Entry 7VHC (X-ray diffraction, 1.80 A resolution); this record covers chains A and C of the 7 polymer chains in the assembly.

Chain A:
Protein: rRNA N-glycosylase
Source organism: Escherichia coli
Notes: EC 3.2.2.22
Reference sequence: Q8XBV2 (Q8XBV2_ECOLX); residues 1-297 here correspond to UniProt positions 23-319 (UniProt number = residue number + 22)
Chain sequence (297 residues; each row starts with the number of its first residue):
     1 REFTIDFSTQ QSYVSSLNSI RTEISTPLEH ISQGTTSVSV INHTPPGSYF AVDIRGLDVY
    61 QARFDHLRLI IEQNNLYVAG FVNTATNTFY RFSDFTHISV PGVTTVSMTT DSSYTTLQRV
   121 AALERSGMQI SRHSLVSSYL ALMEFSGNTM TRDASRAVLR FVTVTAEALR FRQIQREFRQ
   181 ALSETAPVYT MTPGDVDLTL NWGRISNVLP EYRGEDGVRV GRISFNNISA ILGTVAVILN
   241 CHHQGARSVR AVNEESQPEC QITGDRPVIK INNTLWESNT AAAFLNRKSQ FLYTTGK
Unresolved in the structure: 243-255
Cystine bridges: Cys241-Cys260
Reported in the primary citation:
  - catalytic residues: Glu167, Arg170 (citing earlier work)

Chain C:
Protein: Shiga toxin 2 B subunit
Source organism: Escherichia coli
Reference sequence: Q7DJJ2 (Q7DJJ2_ECOLX); residues 1-70 here correspond to UniProt positions 20-89 (UniProt number = residue number + 19)
Chain sequence (70 residues; row label = number of the first residue in the row):
     1 ADCAKGKIEF SKYNEDDTFT VKVDGKEYWT SRWNLQPLLQ SAQLTGMTVT IKSSTCESGS
    61 GFAEVQFNND
Cystine bridges: Cys3-Cys56

Interface between chain A and chain C:
Pairs across the interface (26):
  Gln261(A) with Asn69(C), hydrogen bond (side chain-backbone); Asp70(C)
  Ile262(A) with Asn69(C)
  Thr263(A) with Met47(C); Asn68(C), hydrogen bond (side chain-backbone); Asn69(C), hydrogen bond
  Gly264(A) with Thr45(C); Gly46(C); Met47(C); Asp70(C)
  Asp265(A) with Lys7(C), salt bridge; Thr45(C), hydrogen bond (backbone-backbone); Gly46(C)
  Arg266(A) with Leu44(C), hydrogen bond (side chain-backbone); Thr45(C), hydrogen bond (backbone-backbone)
  Ile269(A) with Leu44(C), hydrophobic
  Ser278(A) with Thr45(C), hydrogen bond
  Asn279(A) with Thr45(C), hydrogen bond
  Ala282(A) with Ser41(C), hydrogen bond (backbone-side chain); Leu44(C), hydrophobic
  Leu285(A) with Ser41(C), hydrogen bond (backbone-side chain)
  Asn286(A) with Pro37(C); Ser41(C), hydrogen bond (backbone-side chain)
  Arg287(A) with Pro37(C)
  Lys288(A) with Asn34(C), hydrogen bond; Pro37(C)
Also at the interface, not in a pair above, chain C (13 interface residues in all): Leu38, Gln40

Overview:
The interface between chain A and chain C involves 14 residues on one side and 13 on the other; the contacts
include 12 hydrogen bonds and 1 salt bridge. Polar pairs include Asp265(A)-Lys7(C), Gln261(A)-Asn69(C) and
Thr263(A)-Asn68(C). The paper reports catalytic residues Glu167(A) and Arg170(A).
Chain A is rRNA N-glycosylase and chain C is Shiga toxin 2 B subunit, both from Escherichia coli; the
structure, Crystal structure of the STX2a complexed with AR4A peptide, was determined by X-ray diffraction
together with 7VHD, 7VHE and 7VHF from the same study.
